PDB entry 6NWJ | X-ray diffraction, 2.16 A resolution | chains A and B

== Chain A (and B) ==
Name: Transcriptional regulator BgaR
From: Clostridium perfringens (strain 13 / Type A)
Notes: chain B of this document is another copy of the same molecule, construct and numbering; everything in this record applies to it too
UniProt: Q8XMB9 (Q8XMB9_CLOPE); numbering as in UniProt (aligned over 1-170)
Sequence (182 residues; numbered 1 to 182; the number before each row is that of its first residue):
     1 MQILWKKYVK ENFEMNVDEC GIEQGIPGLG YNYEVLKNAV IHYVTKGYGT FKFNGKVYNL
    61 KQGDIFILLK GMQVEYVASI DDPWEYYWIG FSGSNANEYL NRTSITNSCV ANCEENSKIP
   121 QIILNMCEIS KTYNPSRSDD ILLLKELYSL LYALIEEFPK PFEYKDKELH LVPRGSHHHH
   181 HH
Disordered / not traced: 163-182 (chain B: 162-182)
Construct notes: expression tag (171-182)
Reported in the primary citation:
  - self-association interface (contacts with another copy of this molecule): N12, E14, N95, Y99, R102, D140, I141, L142, L144, K145, Y148, Y152
  - contacts within the chain: K145-E146
  - binding site for beta-D-galactopyranose: W5, E19, Y31, Y33, W88

== Chain A / chain B interface ==
Pairs across the interface - 37 pairs, chain A then chain B:
  N12(A) with E14(B); N95(B)
  F13(A) with E14(B), hydrogen bond (backbone-side chain)
  E14(A) with N12(B); F13(B), hydrogen bond (side chain-backbone); E14(B), hydrogen bond (side chain-backbone)
  M15(A) with E14(B)
  N95(A) with N12(B), hydrogen bond
  Y99(A) with I141(B), hydrophobic; L144(B)
  R102(A) with P135(B); S138(B), hydrogen bond; D140(B), salt bridge; I141(B)
  P135(A) with R102(B)
  S138(A) with R102(B), hydrogen bond; Y152(B); I155(B)
  D140(A) with R102(B), salt bridge
  I141(A) with Y99(B), hydrophobic; R102(B); Y148(B); I155(B), hydrophobic
  L144(A) with Y99(B); Y148(B), hydrophobic
  K145(A) with K145(B); Y148(B); S149(B)
  Y148(A) with I141(B); L144(B), hydrophobic; K145(B); Y148(B), hydrophobic
  S149(A) with K145(B)
  Y152(A) with S138(B); L142(B)
  I155(A) with S138(B); I141(B), hydrophobic
Interface residues without a listed pair, chain A (19 interface residues in all): R137, L142
Interface residues without a listed pair, chain B (19 interface residues in all): M15, R137

== Overview ==
The chain A/chain B interface involves 19 residues from each chain; the contacts include 6 hydrogen bonds and
2 salt bridges. Polar pairs include R102(A)-D140(B), F13(A)-E14(B) and E14(A)-E14(B). From the paper: a
binding site for beta-D-galactopyranose at W5(A), E19(A) and Y31(A) among others; a self-association interface
involving N12(A), E14(A) and N95(A) among others.
Chain A and chain B are both Transcriptional regulator BgaR (Clostridium perfringens (strain 13 / Type A));
the structure, Structures of the transcriptional regulator BgaR, a lactose sensor, was determined by X-ray
diffraction together with 6NWM, 6NWO and 6NX3 from the same study.
